6ZG7 - chains G and I of the 11 polymer chains in the assembly; structure by electron microscopy, 3.49 A resolution.

[Chain G]
Protein: ATP synthase subunit gamma, mitochondrial
Source organism: Bos taurus
UniProtKB: P05631 (ATPG_BOVIN); residues 1-273 here correspond to UniProt positions 26-298 (UniProt number = residue number + 25)
Sequence (273 residues; numbered 1 to 273; the number before each row is that of its first residue):
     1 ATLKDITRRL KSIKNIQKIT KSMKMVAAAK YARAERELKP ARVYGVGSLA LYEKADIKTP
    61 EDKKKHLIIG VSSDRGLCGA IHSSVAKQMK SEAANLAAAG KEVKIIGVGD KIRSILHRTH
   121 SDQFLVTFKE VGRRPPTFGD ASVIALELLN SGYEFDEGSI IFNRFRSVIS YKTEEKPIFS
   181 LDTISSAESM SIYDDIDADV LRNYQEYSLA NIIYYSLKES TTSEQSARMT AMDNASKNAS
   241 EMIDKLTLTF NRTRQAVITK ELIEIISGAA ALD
Not modelled in the structure: 273
Curated features (UniProtKB/Swiss-Prot):
  - modified residue: K14 (N6-acetyllysine), K24 (N6-succinyllysine), K30 (N6-acetyllysine), K90 (N6-acetyllysine), S121 (Phosphoserine), K129 (N6-acetyllysine), K172 (N6-acetyllysine), K245 (N6-succinyllysine)

[Chain I]
Protein: ATP synthase subunit epsilon, mitochondrial
Source organism: Bos taurus
UniProtKB: P05632 (ATP5E_BOVIN); residues 1-50 here correspond to UniProt positions 2-51 (UniProt number = residue number + 1)
Sequence (50 residues; each row starts with the number of its first residue):
     1 VAYWRQAGLS YIRYSQICAK AVRDALKTEF KANAMKTSGS TIKIVKVKKE
Not modelled in the structure: 48-50
Curated features (UniProtKB/Swiss-Prot):
  - modified residue (N6-acetyllysine): K20, K31, K36, K43

[Chain G / chain I interface]
Residue-residue contacts (42; chain G residue first):
  F124(G) - V47(I)
  V126(G) - I44(I)  hydrophobic
  T127(G) - I44(I)
  T127(G) - V45(I)  hydrogen bond (backbone-backbone)
  F128(G) - I42(I)  hydrophobic
  F128(G) - K43(I)
  F128(G) - I44(I)  hydrophobic
  K129(G) - I42(I)
  K129(G) - K43(I)  hydrogen bond (backbone-backbone)
  K129(G) - V45(I)
  E130(G) - T41(I)
  E130(G) - I42(I)
  E130(G) - K43(I)  hydrogen bond (side chain-backbone)
  V131(G) - I42(I)  hydrophobic
  T137(G) - T37(I)  hydrogen bond (side chain-backbone)
  T137(G) - S38(I)  hydrogen bond (side chain-backbone)
  T137(G) - G39(I)
  G139(G) - G39(I)
  D140(G) - G39(I)
  D140(G) - S40(I)
  D140(G) - T41(I)  hydrogen bond (side chain-backbone)
  D140(G) - I42(I)  hydrogen bond (side chain-backbone)
  S142(G) - I12(I)
  S142(G) - Q16(I)  hydrogen bond
  V143(G) - I44(I)  hydrophobic
  L146(G) - S10(I)
  L146(G) - I12(I)  hydrophobic
  L146(G) - R13(I)
  L146(G) - Q16(I)
  E147(G) - I44(I)
  D199(G) - V1(I)
  D199(G) - R5(I)  salt bridge
  R202(G) - R5(I)
  N203(G) - W4(I)
  N203(G) - R5(I)  hydrogen bond
  N203(G) - Y11(I)
  E206(G) - R5(I)  salt bridge
  E206(G) - S10(I)
  E206(G) - Y11(I)  hydrogen bond (side chain-backbone)
  E206(G) - I12(I)
  Y207(G) - Y11(I)  hydrophobic
  A210(G) - I12(I)  hydrophobic
Interface residues without a listed pair, chain G (23 interface residues in all): L125, R134, A145

[Summary]
23 residues of chain G face 18 of chain I across their interface; the contacts include 10 hydrogen bonds and 2
salt bridges. Polar contacts include D199(G)-R5(I), E206(G)-R5(I) and E130(G)-K43(I).
Chain G is ATP synthase subunit gamma, mitochondrial and chain I is ATP synthase subunit epsilon,
mitochondrial, both from Bos taurus; the structure, bovine ATP synthase rotor domain, state 1, was determined
by electron microscopy together with 6Z1R, 6Z1U, 6ZG8 and 6ZIK from the same study.
